2A79 - chains B and D of the 4 polymer chains in the assembly; structure by X-ray diffraction, 2.90 A resolution.

# Chain B
Name: Potassium voltage-gated channel subfamily A member 2
Organism: Rattus norvegicus
Reference sequence: P63142 (KCNA2_RAT); residue numbers follow UniProt; this construct covers 1-499
Amino-acid sequence (499 residues; row label = number of the first residue in the row):
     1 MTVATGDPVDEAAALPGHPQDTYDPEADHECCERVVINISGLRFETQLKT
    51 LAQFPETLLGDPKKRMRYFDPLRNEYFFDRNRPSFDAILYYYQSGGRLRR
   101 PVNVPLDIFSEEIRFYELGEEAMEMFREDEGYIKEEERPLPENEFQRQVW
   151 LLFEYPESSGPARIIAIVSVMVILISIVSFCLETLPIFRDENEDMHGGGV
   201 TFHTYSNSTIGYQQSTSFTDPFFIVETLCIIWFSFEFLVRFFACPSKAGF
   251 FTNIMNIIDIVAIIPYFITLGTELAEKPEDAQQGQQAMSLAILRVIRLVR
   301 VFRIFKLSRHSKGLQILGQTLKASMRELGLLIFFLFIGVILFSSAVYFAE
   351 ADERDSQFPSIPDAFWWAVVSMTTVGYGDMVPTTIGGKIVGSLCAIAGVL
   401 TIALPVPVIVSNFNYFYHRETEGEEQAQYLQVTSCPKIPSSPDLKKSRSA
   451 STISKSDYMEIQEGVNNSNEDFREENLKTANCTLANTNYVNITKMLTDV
Disordered / not traced: 1-31, 132-218, 244-287, 422-499
Ion coordination: K+ site 1: T374, V375; K+ site 2 near T374 (its only coordinating residue here); K+ site 3: V375, G376; K+ site 4: G376, Y377

# Chain D
Name: poly-unknown chain
Organism: Rattus norvegicus
Notes: fragment: S3 helix of the Kv1.2 channel
Amino-acid sequence (21 residues; numbered 1 to 21; the number before each row is that of its first residue; X marks 21 residues of unknown identity (built as UNK)):
     1 XXXXXXXXXXXXXXXXXXXXX

# Chain B / chain D interface
Chain B residues in contact with chain D, 4 residues: I230, F237, V299, R309

# Summary
Chain B and chain D make no direct contact in this assembly. T374(B) and V375(B) form the K+ site 1. V375(B)
and G376(B) form the K+ site 3.
Here chain B is Potassium voltage-gated channel subfamily A member 2 and chain D is poly-unknown chain, both
from Rattus norvegicus. Entry 2A79 (Mammalian Shaker Kv1.2 potassium channel- beta subunit complex) was
determined by X-ray diffraction.
